PDB entry 9GEV | electron microscopy, 3.47 A resolution | chains K and S of the 20 polymer chains in the assembly

Chain K:
Molecule: Nucleosomal DNA Strand 1
Sequence (152 nucleotides; numbered -70 to 81; the number before each row is that of its first residue; numbers below 1 keep their minus sign (DC-70 is residue -70)):
   -70 CAATATCCCG AGTACATGCA CAGGATGTAT ATATCTGACA CGTGCCTGGA GACTAGGGAG
   -10 TAATCCCCTT GGCGGTTAAA ACGCGGGGGA CAGCGCGTAC GTGCGTTTAA GCGGTGCTAG
    50 AGCTGTCTAC GACCAATTGA GCGGCCTCGG CA
Not modelled in the structure: -70 to -60, 76-81

Chain S:
Name: Histone H2A type 1-B/E
From: Homo sapiens
UniProt: P04908 (H2A1B_HUMAN); residues 1-129 here correspond to UniProt positions 2-130 (UniProt number = residue number + 1)
Amino-acid sequence (129 residues; row label = number of the first residue in the row):
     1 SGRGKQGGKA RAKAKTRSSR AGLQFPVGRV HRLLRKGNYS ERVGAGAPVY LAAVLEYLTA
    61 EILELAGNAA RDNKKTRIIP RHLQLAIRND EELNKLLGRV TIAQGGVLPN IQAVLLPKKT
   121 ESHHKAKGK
Not modelled in the structure: 1-10, 119-129

Interface between chain K and chain S:
Contacting residue pairs (14; chain K residue first):
  DT37(K) with Arg42(S), hydrogen bond to the sugar; Val43(S), phosphate contact; Gly44(S), phosphate contact; Ala45(S), phosphate contact
  DA38(K) with Arg35(S), salt bridge to the phosphate; Arg42(S), phosphate contact; Val43(S), hydrogen bond to the phosphate
  DG45(K) with Lys13(S), phosphate contact; Ala14(S), sugar contact
  DC46(K) with Thr16(S), sugar contact
  DT47(K) with Thr16(S), phosphate contact; Arg29(S), hydrogen bond to the phosphate
  DA48(K) with Arg29(S), salt bridge to the phosphate
  DA58(K) with Lys75(S), salt bridge to the phosphate
Other interface residues (no listed pair), chain K (8 interface residues in all): DT36
Other interface residues (no listed pair), chain S (11 interface residues in all): Glu41

In short:
The interface between chain K and chain S involves 8 residues on one side and 11 on the other; the contacts
include 3 hydrogen bonds and 3 salt bridges. Among the polar pairs are DT37(K)-Arg42(S), DA38(K)-Val43(S) and
DT47(K)-Arg29(S).
Chain K is Nucleosomal DNA Strand 1 and chain S is Histone H2A type 1-B/E (Homo sapiens); the structure,
CryoEM structure of the human INO80 core-nucleosome complex state N-6, was determined by electron microscopy.
